6IOI - chains A and B; structure by X-ray diffraction, 1.60 A resolution.

# Chain A (and B)
Name: Homoserine O-acetyltransferase
Organism: Mycobacterium smegmatis
Notes: EC 2.3.1.31; chain B of this document is another copy of the same molecule, construct and numbering; everything in this record applies to it too
UniProt: A0A0D6HE46 (A0A0D6HE46_MYCSM); numbering as in UniProt (aligned over 2-368)
Chain sequence (374 residues; each row starts with the number of its first residue):
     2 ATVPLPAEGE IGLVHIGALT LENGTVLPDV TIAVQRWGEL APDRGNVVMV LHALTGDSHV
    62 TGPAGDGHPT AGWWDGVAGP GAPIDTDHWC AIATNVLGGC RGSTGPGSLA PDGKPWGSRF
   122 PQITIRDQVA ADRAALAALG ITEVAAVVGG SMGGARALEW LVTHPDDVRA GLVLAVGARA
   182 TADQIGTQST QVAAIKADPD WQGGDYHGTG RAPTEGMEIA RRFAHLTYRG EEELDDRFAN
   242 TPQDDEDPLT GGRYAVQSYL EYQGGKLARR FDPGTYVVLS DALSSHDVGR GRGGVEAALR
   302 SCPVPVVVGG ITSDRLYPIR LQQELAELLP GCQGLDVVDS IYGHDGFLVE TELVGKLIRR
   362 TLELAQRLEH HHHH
Not modelled in the structure: 368-375 (chain B: fully traced)
Sequence notes: expression tag (369-375)
Small-molecule neighbours: coenzyme A (COA): Ala54, Leu55, Thr56, Gly57, Arg222, His226, Tyr229, Arg230, Arg238, Phe239, Gln244, Ala256, Ser259, Tyr260, Tyr263, Gln264, Lys267, Arg271, Asp346, Phe348, Leu349, Val350

# How chain A and chain B interact
Pairs across the interface (88; chain A residue first):
  Asn24(A) - Leu250(B)  hydrogen bond (side chain-backbone)
  Gln123(A) - Pro249(B)  hydrogen bond (side chain-backbone)
  Gln123(A) - Leu250(B)
  Gln123(A) - Thr251(B)
  Gln123(A) - Gly252(B)  hydrogen bond (side chain-backbone)
  Thr125(A) - Leu250(B)
  Arg180(A) - Asp236(B)  salt bridge
  Arg180(A) - Ala240(B)
  Arg180(A) - Asn241(B)
  Ala181(A) - Asn241(B)
  Thr182(A) - Asp236(B)
  Ala183(A) - Leu235(B)
  Ala183(A) - Asp236(B)  hydrogen bond (backbone-side chain)
  Ala183(A) - Ala240(B)
  Ala183(A) - Val257(B)
  Asp184(A) - Leu227(B)
  Asp184(A) - Leu235(B)
  Asp184(A) - Arg316(B)  salt bridge
  Ile186(A) - Asn241(B)
  Ile186(A) - Tyr255(B)  hydrophobic
  Ile186(A) - Val257(B)  hydrophobic
  Gly187(A) - Leu227(B)
  Gly187(A) - Val257(B)
  Gly187(A) - Leu261(B)
  Thr188(A) - Phe224(B)
  Thr188(A) - Leu227(B)
  Ser190(A) - Arg223(B)
  Ser190(A) - Gln258(B)
  Thr191(A) - Ile220(B)
  Thr191(A) - Arg223(B)  hydrogen bond
  Thr191(A) - Phe224(B)
  Thr191(A) - Leu261(B)
  Gln192(A) - Phe224(B)
  Ala194(A) - Ile220(B)  hydrophobic
  Ala194(A) - Arg223(B)
  Ala195(A) - Ile220(B)
  Ala198(A) - Glu216(B)
  Glu216(A) - Ala198(B)
  Ile220(A) - Ala194(B)  hydrophobic
  Ile220(A) - Ala195(B)
  Arg223(A) - Ser190(B)
  Arg223(A) - Thr191(B)  hydrogen bond
  Arg223(A) - Ala194(B)
  Phe224(A) - Thr188(B)
  Phe224(A) - Thr191(B)
  Phe224(A) - Gln192(B)
  Phe224(A) - Phe224(B)  hydrophobic
  Leu227(A) - Asp184(B)
  Leu227(A) - Gly187(B)
  Leu227(A) - Thr188(B)
  Glu232(A) - Pro319(B)
  Glu232(A) - Arg321(B)  salt bridge
  Glu233(A) - Arg321(B)
  Leu235(A) - Ala183(B)
  Leu235(A) - Asp184(B)
  Asp236(A) - Arg180(B)  salt bridge
  Asp236(A) - Thr182(B)
  Asp236(A) - Ala183(B)  hydrogen bond (side chain-backbone)
  Asp236(A) - Arg321(B)  salt bridge
  Ala240(A) - Arg180(B)
  Ala240(A) - Ala183(B)
  Asn241(A) - Arg180(B)
  Asn241(A) - Ala181(B)
  Asn241(A) - Ile186(B)
  Asn241(A) - Asp288(B)  hydrogen bond
  Pro249(A) - Gln123(B)  hydrogen bond (backbone-side chain)
  Leu250(A) - Asn24(B)  hydrogen bond (backbone-side chain)
  Leu250(A) - Gln123(B)
  Leu250(A) - Thr125(B)
  Thr251(A) - Gln123(B)
  Gly252(A) - Gln123(B)  hydrogen bond (backbone-side chain)
  Tyr255(A) - Ile186(B)  hydrophobic
  Tyr255(A) - Ser285(B)  hydrogen bond (side chain-backbone)
  Tyr255(A) - Ser286(B)  hydrogen bond (side chain-backbone)
  Val257(A) - Ala183(B)
  Val257(A) - Ile186(B)  hydrophobic
  Val257(A) - Gly187(B)
  Gln258(A) - Ser190(B)
  Leu261(A) - Gly187(B)
  Leu261(A) - Thr191(B)
  Ser285(A) - Tyr255(B)  hydrogen bond (backbone-side chain)
  Ser286(A) - Tyr255(B)  hydrogen bond (backbone-side chain)
  Asp288(A) - Asn241(B)  hydrogen bond
  Arg316(A) - Asp184(B)  salt bridge
  Pro319(A) - Glu232(B)
  Arg321(A) - Glu232(B)  salt bridge
  Arg321(A) - Glu233(B)
  Arg321(A) - Asp236(B)  salt bridge
Interface residues without a listed pair, chain A (46 interface residues in all): Pro200, Phe239, His287, Arg291
Interface residues without a listed pair, chain B (46 interface residues in all): Pro200, Phe239, His287, Arg291

# Overview
The chain A/chain B interface involves 46 residues from each chain, with 16 hydrogen bonds and 8 salt bridges.
Among the polar pairs are Arg180(A)-Asp236(B), Asp184(A)-Arg316(B) and Glu232(A)-Arg321(B). Bound to chain A:
coenzyme A.
Both chains are Homoserine O-acetyltransferase (Mycobacterium smegmatis). Entry 6IOI (Crystal structure of
Homoserine O-acetyltransferase in complex with CoA from Mycobacterium smegmatis ATCC 19420) was determined by
X-ray diffraction, deposited together with 6IOG.
